Entry 4ZH7 (X-ray diffraction, 2.12 A resolution); this record covers chain A.

[Chain A]
Protein: Outer membrane protein-adhesin
Source organism: Helicobacter pylori
Reference sequence: Q9ZKV2 (Q9ZKV2_HELPJ); residues 10-527 here correspond to UniProt positions 30-547 (UniProt number = residue number + 20)
Sequence (543 residues; numbered 10 to 552; the number before each row is that of its first residue):
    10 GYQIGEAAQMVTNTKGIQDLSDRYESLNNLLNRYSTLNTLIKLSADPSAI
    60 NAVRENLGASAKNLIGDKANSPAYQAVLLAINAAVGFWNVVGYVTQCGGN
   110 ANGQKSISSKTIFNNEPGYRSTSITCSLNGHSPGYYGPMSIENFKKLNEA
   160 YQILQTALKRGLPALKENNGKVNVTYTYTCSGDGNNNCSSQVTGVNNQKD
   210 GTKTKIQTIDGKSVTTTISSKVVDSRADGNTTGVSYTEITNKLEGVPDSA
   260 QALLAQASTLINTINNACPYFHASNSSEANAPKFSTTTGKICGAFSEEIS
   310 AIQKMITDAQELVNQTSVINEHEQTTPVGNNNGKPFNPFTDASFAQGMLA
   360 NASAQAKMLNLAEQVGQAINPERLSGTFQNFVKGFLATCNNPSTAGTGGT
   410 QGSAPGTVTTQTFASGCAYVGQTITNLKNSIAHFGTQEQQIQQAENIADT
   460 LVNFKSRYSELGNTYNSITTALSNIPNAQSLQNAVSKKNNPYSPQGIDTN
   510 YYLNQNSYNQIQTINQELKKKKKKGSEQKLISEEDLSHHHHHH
Unresolved in the structure: 10-26, 283-292, 403-409, 529-552
Disulfide bonds: Cys106-Cys135, Cys189-Cys197, Cys277-Cys301, Cys398-Cys426
Sequence notes: expression tag (528-552)
What the authors report for this chain:
  - binding site for alpha-L-fucopyranose: Cys189, Gly191, Asn194, Asn206, Thr246
  - binding site for N-acetylglucosamine: Asp233, Ser244
  - binding site for beta-D-galactopyranose: Asp233, Ser234, Ser244
  - mutagenesis - N206A (Kd 582 uM): decreased binding to Leb
  - mutagenesis - D233A/S244A: abolished binding to Leb

[Overview]
The paper reports a binding site for alpha-L-fucopyranose at Cys189, Gly191 and Asn194 among others; N206A
reduces binding to Leb.
Chain A is Outer membrane protein-adhesin (Helicobacter pylori); the structure, Structural basis of Lewisb
antigen binding by the Helicobacter pylori adhesin BabA, was determined by X-ray diffraction (same publication
as 4ZH0).
